8WKK - chains o and t of the 96 polymer chains in the assembly; structure by electron microscopy, 3.30 A resolution.

== Chain o ==
Protein: Flagellar basal-body rod protein FlgF
Source organism: Salmonella enterica subsp. enterica serovar Typhimurium str. LT2
Reference sequence: P16323 (FLGF_SALTY); residue numbers follow UniProt; this construct covers 1-251
Amino-acid sequence (251 residues; each row starts with the number of its first residue):
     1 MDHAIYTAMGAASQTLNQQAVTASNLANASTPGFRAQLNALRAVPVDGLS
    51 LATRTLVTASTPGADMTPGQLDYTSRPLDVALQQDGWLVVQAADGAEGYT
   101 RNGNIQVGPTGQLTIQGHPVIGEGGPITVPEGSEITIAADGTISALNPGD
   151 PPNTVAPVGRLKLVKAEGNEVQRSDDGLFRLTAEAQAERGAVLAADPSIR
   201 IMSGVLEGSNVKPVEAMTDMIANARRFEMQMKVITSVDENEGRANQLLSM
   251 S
Unresolved in the structure: 251

== Chain t ==
Protein: Flagellar basal-body rod protein FlgG
Source organism: Salmonella enterica subsp. enterica serovar Typhimurium str. LT2
Reference sequence: P0A1J3 (FLGG_SALTY); residues 1-260 here = UniProt positions 1-260
Amino-acid sequence (260 residues; each row starts with the number of its first residue):
     1 MISSLWIAKTGLDAQQTNMDVIANNLANVSTNGFKRQRAVFEDLLYQTIR
    51 QPGAQSSEQTTLPSGLQIGTGVRPVATERLHSQGNLSQTNNSKDVAIKGQ
   101 GFFQVMLPDGTSAYTRDGSFQVDQNGQLVTAGGFQVQPAITIPANALSIT
   151 IGRDGVVSVTQQGQAAPVQVGQLNLTTFMNDTGLESIGENLYIETQSSGA
   201 PNESTPGLNGAGLLYQGYVETSNVNVAEELVNMIQVQRAYEINSKAVSTT
   251 DQMLQKLTQL
Unresolved in the structure: 56-59

== Chain o / chain t interface ==
Pairs across the interface - 82 pairs, chain o then chain t:
  L16(o) with S4(t); M253(t), hydrophobic
  N17(o) with L66(t)
  Q19(o) with T249(t); T250(t)
  A20(o) with S3(t); S4(t); I7(t)
  V21(o) with I68(t), hydrophobic
  A23(o) with I7(t)
  S24(o) with I7(t); G69(t); T70(t); G71(t)
  L26(o) with I242(t), hydrophobic; N243(t)
  A27(o) with I7(t); G11(t); V72(t)
  N28(o) with D43(t); G71(t), hydrogen bond (side chain-backbone); V72(t)
  S30(o) with Q15(t), hydrogen bond; F41(t)
  T31(o) with F41(t); V72(t)
  P32(o) with F41(t)
  F34(o) with D43(t); Y46(t)
  Q37(o) with Q67(t)
  R42(o) with P63(t)
  A59(o) with R50(t), hydrogen bond (backbone-side chain); L66(t)
  S60(o) with G65(t)
  T61(o) with G65(t), hydrogen bond (side chain-backbone); L66(t); Q67(t), hydrogen bond (side chain-backbone)
  P62(o) with L62(t), hydrophobic; P63(t), hydrophobic
  G63(o) with P63(t)
  D72(o) with E228(t)
  T74(o) with R38(t)
  D79(o) with R38(t), salt bridge
  N104(o) with R38(t), hydrogen bond; V40(t)
  Q106(o) with E78(t)
  V107(o) with N180(t), hydrogen bond (backbone-side chain)
  G108(o) with N180(t)
  P109(o) with M179(t); Q196(t); S197(t)
  Q116(o) with E42(t)
  E131(o) with M179(t)
  G132(o) with M179(t)
  P148(o) with Q100(t); G210(t)
  G149(o) with G210(t)
  Q172(o) with P52(t)
  R173(o) with Y46(t), hydrogen bond; Q67(t), hydrogen bond (backbone-side chain)
  D175(o) with L45(t); Y46(t), hydrogen bond (backbone-backbone); T48(t), hydrogen bond; Q67(t), hydrogen bond
  E184(o) with Q55(t)
  L206(o) with R38(t)
  M217(o) with I242(t), hydrophobic; K245(t)
  M220(o) with K245(t); A246(t), hydrophobic; T249(t)
  N223(o) with M253(t)
  A224(o) with T249(t); M253(t), hydrophobic
  R225(o) with Q252(t), hydrogen bond
  F227(o) with M253(t); L257(t), hydrophobic
  E228(o) with K256(t)
  M231(o) with L257(t), hydrophobic; L260(t), hydrophobic
  I234(o) with L260(t), hydrophobic
  T235(o) with L260(t)
Interface residues without a listed pair, chain o (59 interface residues in all): T15, T58, Q70, S75, R76, E134, S174, G177, P213, I221
Interface residues without a listed pair, chain t (52 interface residues in all): A8, S64, L80, T182, S198, N209, Q235

== In short ==
Chain o and chain t form an interface of 59 and 52 residues respectively; the contacts include 13 hydrogen
bonds and 1 salt bridge. Among the polar pairs are D79(o)-R38(t), N28(o)-G71(t) and S30(o)-Q15(t).
Here chain o is Flagellar basal-body rod protein FlgF and chain t is Flagellar basal-body rod protein FlgG,
both from Salmonella enterica subsp. enterica serovar Typhimurium str. LT2. Entry 8WKK (Cryo-EM structure of
the whole rod with export apparatus and hook within the flagellar motor-hook complex ...) was determined by
electron microscopy, deposited together with 8WHT, 8WIW, 8WK3, 8WK4, 8WKI, 8WKQ and 11 further entries.
